PDB entry 8RCF | electron microscopy, 3.40 A resolution | chains C and J of the 10 polymer chains in the assembly

[Chain C]
Name: DNA repair protein RAD51 homolog 1
Source organism: Homo sapiens
UniProtKB: Q06609 (RAD51_HUMAN); numbering as in UniProt (aligned over 1-339)
Amino-acid sequence (339 residues; row label = number of the first residue in the row):
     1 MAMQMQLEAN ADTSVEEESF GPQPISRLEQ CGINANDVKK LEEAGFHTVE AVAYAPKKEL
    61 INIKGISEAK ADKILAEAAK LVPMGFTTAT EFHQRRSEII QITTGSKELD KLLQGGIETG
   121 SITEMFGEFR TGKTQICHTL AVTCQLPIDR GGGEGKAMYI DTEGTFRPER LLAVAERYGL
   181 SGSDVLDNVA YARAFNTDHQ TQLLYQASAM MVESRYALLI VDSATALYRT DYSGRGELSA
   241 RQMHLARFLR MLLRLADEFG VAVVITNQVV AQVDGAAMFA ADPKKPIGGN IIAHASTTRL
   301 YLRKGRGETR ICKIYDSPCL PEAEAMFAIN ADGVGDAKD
Unresolved in the structure: 1-20, 275-282
Metal / ion sites: Ca2+ site 1: Thr134 (together with ATP); Ca2+ site 2: Ala293, His294, Ser296, Asp316 (together with ATP)
Ligand contacts:
  - ATP (adenosine-5'-triphosphate), molecule 1: Glu128, Phe129, Arg130, Thr131, Gly132, Lys133, Thr134, Gln135, Glu163, Arg170, Arg310, Ile329, Asn330, Ala331
  - ATP, molecule 2: Ala293, His294, Ser296, Ile314, Tyr315, Asp316, Ser317, Pro318, Cys319, Leu320, Pro321, Glu322

[Chain J]
Molecule: 23-nt DNA strand
Sequence (23 nucleotides; row label = number of the first residue in the row):
     1 CACCACCACC ACCACCACCA CCA

[Chain C / chain J interface]
Residue-residue contacts (4; chain C residue first):
  Arg235(C) with DA8(J), hydrogen bond to the base; DC9(J), hydrogen bond to the phosphate
  Val273(C) with DA5(J), base contact
  Asp274(C) with DA5(J), hydrogen bond to the base
Interface residues without a listed pair, chain C (5 interface residues in all): Gly236, Ser239
Interface residues without a listed pair, chain J (5 interface residues in all): DC6, DC10

[In short]
Chain C and chain J each contribute 5 residues to their interface, with 3 hydrogen bonds. Among the polar
pairs are Arg235(C)-DA8(J), Asp274(C)-DA5(J) and Arg235(C)-DC9(J). Bound to chain C: ATP. Ala293(C),
His294(C), Ser296(C) and Asp316(C) coordinate Ca2+ site 2.
Here chain C is DNA repair protein RAD51 homolog 1 (Homo sapiens) and chain J is a 23-nt DNA strand. Entry
8RCF (RAD51 nucleoprotein filament on double-stranded abasic DNA) was determined by electron microscopy (same
publication as 8RCD).
